Entry 4QD2 (X-ray diffraction, 2.40 A resolution); this record covers chains B and C of the 5 polymer chains in the assembly.

[Chain B]
Molecule: Hemagglutinin component HA17
Organism: Clostridium botulinum
UniProtKB: A5HZZ5 (A5HZZ5_CLOBH); residues 2-146 here = UniProt positions 2-146
Amino-acid sequence (147 residues; each row starts with the number of its first residue; numbering starts at 0):
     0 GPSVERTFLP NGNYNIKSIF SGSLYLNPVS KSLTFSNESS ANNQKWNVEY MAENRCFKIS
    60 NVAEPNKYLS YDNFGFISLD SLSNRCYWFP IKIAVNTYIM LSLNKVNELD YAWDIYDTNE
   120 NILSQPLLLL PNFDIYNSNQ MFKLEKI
Not modelled in the structure: 0-3
Sequence notes: expression tag (0-1)

[Chain C]
Molecule: Hemagglutinin component HA33
Organism: Clostridium botulinum
UniProtKB: A5HZZ6 (A5HZZ6_CLOBH); residue numbers follow UniProt; this construct covers 2-293
Amino-acid sequence (296 residues; row label = number of the first residue in the row):
     2 EHYSVIQNSL NDKIVTISCK ADTNLFFYQV AGNVSLFQQT RNYLERWRLI YDSNKAAYKI
    62 KSMDIHNTNL VLTWNAPTHN ISTQQDSNAD NQYWLLLKDI GNNSFIIASY KNPNLVLYAD
   122 TVARNLKLST LNNSNYIKFI IEDYIISDLN NFTCKISPIL DLNKVVQQVD VTNLNVNLYT
   182 WDYGRNQKWT IRYNEEKAAY QFFNTILSNG VLTWIFSNGN TVRVSSSNDQ NNDAQYWLIN
   242 PVSDTDETYT ITNLRDTTKA LDLYGGQTAN GTAIQVFNYH GDDNQKWNIR NPPGSA
Not modelled in the structure: 2-8, 295-297
Sequence notes: expression tag (294-297)
What the authors report for this chain:
  - mutagenesis - D263A/F278A: unchanged binding to HT29 cells

[How chain B and chain C interact]
Residue-residue contacts - 33 pairs, chain B then chain C:
  S29(B) - T79(C)
  K30(B) - H80(C)
  S31(B) - P78(C)  hydrogen bond (side chain-backbone)
  S31(B) - T79(C)
  S31(B) - H80(C)  hydrogen bond
  T33(B) - P78(C)
  D71(B) - H80(C)  salt bridge
  F73(B) - Y119(C)
  F73(B) - K128(C)
  F73(B) - L129(C)
  F73(B) - S130(C)
  F73(B) - T131(C)  hydrogen bond (backbone-backbone)
  G74(B) - T131(C)
  F75(B) - H80(C)
  F75(B) - L116(C)  hydrophobic
  F75(B) - L129(C)
  Y115(B) - K112(C)
  Y115(B) - N113(C)
  Y115(B) - P114(C)
  Y115(B) - N115(C)
  L122(B) - K112(C)
  S123(B) - A77(C)
  S123(B) - P78(C)
  S123(B) - K112(C)
  Q124(B) - P78(C)
  Q124(B) - K112(C)  hydrogen bond (side chain-backbone)
  Q124(B) - N113(C)  hydrogen bond
  P125(B) - W75(C)
  P125(B) - P78(C)
  P125(B) - L116(C)  hydrophobic
  L127(B) - L116(C)  hydrophobic
  L129(B) - N115(C)
  L129(B) - T131(C)
Also at the interface, not in a pair above, chain B (17 interface residues in all): V28, T117

[In short]
Chain B and chain C form an interface of 17 and 15 residues respectively, with 5 hydrogen bonds and 1 salt
bridge. Polar pairs include D71(B)-H80(C), S31(B)-P78(C) and S31(B)-H80(C). From the paper: D263A/F278A of
chain C leave binding to HT29 cells unchanged.
Chain B is Hemagglutinin component HA17 and chain C is Hemagglutinin component HA33, both from Clostridium
botulinum; the structure, Molecular basis for disruption of E-cadherin adhesion by botulinum neurotoxin A
complex, was determined by X-ray diffraction.
